PDB entry 3GUF | X-ray diffraction, 2.28 A resolution | chains A and B

Chain A (and B):
Molecule: Low molecular weight heat shock protein
Organism: Xanthomonas axonopodis pv. citri
Notes: chain B of this document is another copy of the same molecule, construct and numbering; everything in this record applies to it too
UniProtKB: Q8PNC2 (Q8PNC2_XANAC); numbering as in UniProt (aligned over 37-139)
Amino-acid sequence (103 residues; row label = number of the first residue in the row):
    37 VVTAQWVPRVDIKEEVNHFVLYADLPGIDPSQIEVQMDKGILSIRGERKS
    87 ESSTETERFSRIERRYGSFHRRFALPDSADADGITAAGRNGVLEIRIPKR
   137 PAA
Not modelled in the structure: 37-39, 137-139 (chain B: 37-39)
What the authors report for this chain:
  - self-association interface (contacts with another copy of this molecule): Arg-45, Val-46, Asp-47, Lys-49, Glu-50, Glu-51, Tyr-58, Asp-60, Pro-62, Ile-64, Asp-65, Arg-84, Glu-91, Arg-94, Phe-95, Arg-97, Glu-99, Arg-100, Arg-101, Arg-107, Asn-126, Val-128

How chain A and chain B interact:
Contacting residue pairs (82):
  Pro-44(A) with Glu-99(B)
  Arg-45(A) with Glu-99(B); Arg-100(B)
  Val-46(A) with Glu-99(B), hydrogen bond (backbone-side chain)
  Asp-47(A) with Ser-86(B); Ser-88(B); Phe-95(B); Arg-97(B); Ile-98(B); Glu-99(B), hydrogen bond (side chain-backbone); Arg-100(B), salt bridge
  Ile-48(A) with Arg-94(B); Phe-95(B); Ser-96(B), hydrogen bond (backbone-backbone); Arg-97(B), hydrogen bond (backbone-backbone)
  Lys-49(A) with Arg-94(B); Phe-95(B)
  Glu-50(A) with Arg-94(B), hydrogen bond (backbone-backbone)
  Glu-51(A) with Arg-94(B), salt bridge
  Tyr-58(A) with Glu-87(B); Phe-95(B), hydrophobic; Arg-100(B), hydrogen bond (backbone-side chain)
  Asp-60(A) with Pro-62(B); Arg-84(B), salt bridge; Arg-100(B), salt bridge
  Pro-62(A) with Asp-60(B); Pro-62(B); Asn-126(B); Gly-127(B); Val-128(B), hydrophobic
  Gly-63(A) with Asn-126(B), hydrogen bond (backbone-backbone); Val-128(B)
  Ile-64(A) with Asn-126(B), hydrogen bond (backbone-side chain)
  Asp-65(A) with Asn-126(B)
  Pro-66(A) with Asn-126(B)
  Arg-84(A) with Asp-60(B), salt bridge
  Ser-86(A) with Asp-47(B), hydrogen bond
  Glu-87(A) with Tyr-58(B)
  Ser-88(A) with Asp-47(B)
  Glu-91(A) with Lys-49(B), salt bridge; Glu-51(B)
  Arg-94(A) with Lys-49(B); Glu-50(B), hydrogen bond (backbone-backbone); Glu-51(B); Val-52(B)
  Phe-95(A) with Ile-48(B); Lys-49(B); Tyr-58(B), hydrophobic
  Ser-96(A) with Ile-48(B), hydrogen bond (backbone-backbone)
  Arg-97(A) with Val-46(B); Asp-47(B); Ile-48(B), hydrogen bond (backbone-backbone); Arg-107(B); Phe-109(B)
  Ile-98(A) with Asp-47(B)
  Glu-99(A) with Pro-44(B); Arg-45(B), hydrogen bond (backbone-side chain); Val-46(B), hydrogen bond (side chain-backbone); Asp-47(B), hydrogen bond (backbone-side chain); Arg-107(B), salt bridge
  Arg-100(A) with Arg-45(B); Val-46(B); Asp-47(B), salt bridge; Tyr-58(B); Asp-60(B), salt bridge; Val-128(B)
  Arg-107(A) with Glu-99(B), salt bridge
  Phe-109(A) with Arg-97(B)
  Asn-126(A) with Pro-62(B); Gly-63(B), hydrogen bond (backbone-backbone); Ile-64(B); Asp-65(B); Pro-66(B); Asn-126(B); Gly-127(B), hydrogen bond (backbone-backbone)
  Gly-127(A) with Pro-62(B); Asn-126(B), hydrogen bond (backbone-backbone); Gly-127(B)
  Val-128(A) with Pro-62(B), hydrophobic; Gly-63(B); Arg-84(B); Arg-100(B)
Interface residues without a listed pair, chain A (37 interface residues in all): Ala-59, Leu-61, Thr-90, Arg-101, Arg-125
Interface residues without a listed pair, chain B (36 interface residues in all): Ala-59, Leu-61, Glu-91, Arg-125

Overview:
Chain A and chain B form an interface of 37 and 36 residues respectively; the contacts include 18 hydrogen
bonds and 10 salt bridges. Among the polar pairs are Asp-47(A)/Arg-100(B), Glu-51(A)/Arg-94(B) and
Asp-60(A)/Arg-84(B). From the paper: a self-association interface involving Arg-45(A), Val-46(A) and Asp-47(A)
among others.
Chain A and chain B are both Low molecular weight heat shock protein (Xanthomonas axonopodis pv. citri); the
structure, Crystal Structure of the hspA from Xanthomonas axonopodis, was determined by X-ray diffraction,
deposited together with 3GT6.
